Entry 2A1D (X-ray diffraction, 3.50 A resolution); this record covers chains A and B of the 3 polymer chains in the assembly.

Chain A:
Molecule: thrombin
Source organism: Bos taurus
Notes: EC 3.4.21.5; fragment: Thrombin light chain
UniProt: P00735 (THRB_BOVIN); residues 1-14 here correspond to UniProt positions 339-352 (UniProt number = residue number + 338)
Sequence (41 residues; row label = number of the first residue in the row; a row labelled like 14A-14M holds insertion residues (14A, then the next letters in order)):
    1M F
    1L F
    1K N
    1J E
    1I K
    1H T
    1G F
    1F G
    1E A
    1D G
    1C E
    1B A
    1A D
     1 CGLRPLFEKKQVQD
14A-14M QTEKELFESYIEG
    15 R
Curated features (UniProtKB/Swiss-Prot):
  - site: Arg15 (Cleavage)

Chain B:
Molecule: thrombin
Source organism: Bos taurus
Notes: EC 3.4.21.5; fragment: Thrombin heavy chain
UniProt: P00735 (THRB_BOVIN); the construct lacks a stretch of the UniProt sequence and is renumbered around it, so the offset changes along the chain: 16-36 = UniProt 367-387; 37-60 = UniProt 389-412; 61-77 = UniProt 422-438; 78-97 = UniProt 440-459; 8 more segments
Sequence (259 residues; each row starts with the number of its first residue; note: 1 number in that range is skipped by the numbering (no residue carries it; nothing is unmodelled there); a row labelled like 60A-60I holds insertion residues (60A, then the next letters in order)):
    16 IVEGQDAEVGLSPWQVMLFRK
   36A S
    37 PQELLCGASLISDRWVLTAAHCLL
60A-60I YPPWDKNFT
    61 VDDLLVRIGKHSRTRYE
   77A R
    78 KVEKISMLDKIYIHPRYNWK
   97A E
    98 NLDRDIALLKLKRPIELSDYIHPVCLPDKQTA
129A-129C AKL
   130 LHAGFKGRVTGWGNRRETWT
149A-149E TSVAE
   150 VQPSVLQVVNLPLVERPVCKASTRIRITDNMFCA
  184A G
   184 YKP
186A-186D GEGK
   187 RGDACEGDSGGPFVMKSP
204A-204B YN
   205 NRWYQMGIVSWGE
   219 GCD
  221A R
   222 DGKYGFYTHVFRLKKWIQKVIDRLGS
Disulfide bonds: Cys42-Cys58, Cys168-Cys182, Cys191-Cys220
Glycans and other covalent adducts: compound 0G6 linked to His57, Ser195; N-acetylglucosamine (NAG) linked to Asn60G
Small-molecule neighbours: 0G6 (D-phenylalanyl-N-[(2S,3S)-6-{[amino(iminio)methyl]amino}-1-chloro-2-hydroxyhexan-3-yl]-L-prolinamide): Cys42, Cys58, Tyr60A, Trp60D, Glu97A, Asn98, Leu99, Ile174, Asp189, Ala190, Cys191, Glu192, Gly193, Asp194, Val213, Ser214, Trp215, Gly216, Glu217, Gly219, Cys220, Gly226
Curated features (UniProtKB/Swiss-Prot):
  - region: Ala183 to Val200 (High affinity receptor-binding region which is also known as the TP508 peptide)
  - active site (Charge relay system): His57, Asp102, Ser195
  - glycosylation: Asn60G (N-linked (GlcNAc...) asparagine)
Reported in the primary citation:
  - specificity-determining residues: Arg144, Arg145
  - conformationally variable residues (loop rearrangement): Thr149 to Gln151

Interface between chain A and chain B:
Disulfides between the chains: Cys1(A)-Cys122(B)
Pairs across the interface (79):
  Cys1(A) - Pro120(B)
  Cys1(A) - Val121(B)
  Cys1(A) - Cys122(B)  disulfide
  Cys1(A) - Arg206(B)
  Asp1A(A) - His119(B)
  Ala1B(A) - Arg206(B)  hydrogen bond (backbone-side chain)
  Gly1D(A) - Pro120(B)
  Ala1E(A) - Ser48(B)
  Ala1E(A) - Asp49(B)  hydrogen bond (backbone-side chain)
  Ala1E(A) - Arg50(B)
  Gly1F(A) - Asp49(B)
  Gly1F(A) - Arg50(B)
  Phe1G(A) - Ile47(B)
  Phe1G(A) - Ser48(B)  hydrogen bond (backbone-side chain)
  Phe1G(A) - Arg50(B)
  Phe1G(A) - Trp51(B)
  Phe1G(A) - Ile242(B)  hydrophobic
  Thr1H(A) - Trp51(B)  hydrogen bond (backbone-side chain)
  Thr1H(A) - Ile242(B)
  Thr1H(A) - Asp243(B)
  Glu1J(A) - Arg50(B)
  Asn1K(A) - Asp243(B)
  Phe1L(A) - Leu123(B)  hydrophobic
  Phe1L(A) - Gln239(B)
  Phe1L(A) - Ile242(B)  hydrophobic
  Phe1L(A) - Asp243(B)
  Phe1M(A) - Lys235(B)
  Phe1M(A) - Gln239(B)
  Gly2(A) - Trp29(B)
  Gly2(A) - Pro120(B)  hydrogen bond (backbone-backbone)
  Gly2(A) - Val121(B)
  Gly2(A) - Cys122(B)  hydrogen bond (backbone-side chain)
  Gly2(A) - Arg206(B)
  Gly2(A) - Trp207(B)  hydrogen bond (backbone-backbone)
  Leu3(A) - His119(B)  hydrogen bond (backbone-side chain)
  Leu3(A) - Asn205(B)
  Leu3(A) - Arg206(B)
  Arg4(A) - Leu26(B)  hydrogen bond (side chain-backbone)
  Arg4(A) - Trp29(B)
  Arg4(A) - Arg137(B)
  Arg4(A) - Trp207(B)
  Pro5(A) - Asp116(B)
  Pro5(A) - His119(B)
  Leu6(A) - Asp116(B)
  Leu6(A) - Tyr117(B)  hydrophobic
  Phe7(A) - Glu23(B)
  Phe7(A) - Gly25(B)
  Phe7(A) - Leu26(B)
  Glu8(A) - Lys202(B)  salt bridge
  Glu8(A) - Asn205(B)
  Glu8(A) - Trp207(B)  hydrogen bond
  Asp14(A) - Glu23(B)
  Asp14(A) - Leu26(B)
  Asp14(A) - Arg137(B)  salt bridge
  Asp14(A) - Trp207(B)
  Gln14A(A) - Glu23(B)  hydrogen bond (backbone-side chain)
  Thr14B(A) - Gln20(B)
  Thr14B(A) - Arg137(B)  hydrogen bond (backbone-side chain)
  Thr14B(A) - Asn159(B)  hydrogen bond
  Glu14C(A) - Arg137(B)
  Glu14C(A) - Lys202(B)  salt bridge
  Glu14C(A) - Trp207(B)
  Glu14E(A) - Lys135(B)
  Glu14E(A) - Asn159(B)  hydrogen bond
  Glu14E(A) - Lys186D(B)  salt bridge
  Leu14F(A) - Lys135(B)
  Leu14F(A) - Asn159(B)
  Leu14F(A) - Trp207(B)  hydrophobic
  Phe14G(A) - Lys202(B)
  Phe14G(A) - Pro204(B)  hydrophobic
  Ser14I(A) - Gly133(B)
  Ser14I(A) - Phe134(B)
  Ser14I(A) - Lys135(B)  hydrogen bond (side chain-backbone)
  Tyr14J(A) - Leu129C(B)  hydrophobic
  Tyr14J(A) - Phe134(B)  hydrophobic
  Tyr14J(A) - Lys135(B)
  Tyr14J(A) - Met201(B)
  Tyr14J(A) - Lys202(B)
  Tyr14J(A) - Pro204(B)  hydrophobic
Interface residues without a listed pair, chain B (39 interface residues in all): Val24, Pro28, Gly136, Ile238, Leu245

Summary:
The interface between chain A and chain B involves 28 residues on one side and 39 on the other; the contacts
include 1 disulfide bond, 15 hydrogen bonds and 4 salt bridges. Among the polar pairs are Glu8(A)-Lys202(B),
Asp14(A)-Arg137(B) and Glu14E(A)-Lys186D(B). From the paper: specificity determinants Arg144(B) and Arg145(B);
conformational variability at Thr149(B).
Here chain A is thrombin and chain B is thrombin, both from Bos taurus. Entry 2A1D (Staphylocoagulase bound to
bovine thrombin) was determined by X-ray diffraction.
